PDB entry 9I8V | electron microscopy, 3.33 A resolution | chains E and F of the 5 polymer chains in the assembly

== Chain E ==
Name: RNA transcription, translation and transport factor protein
Organism: Danio rerio
UniProt: Q7ZUH1 (RTRAF_DANRE); residues 1-242 here = UniProt positions 1-242
Amino-acid sequence (242 residues; row label = number of the first residue in the row):
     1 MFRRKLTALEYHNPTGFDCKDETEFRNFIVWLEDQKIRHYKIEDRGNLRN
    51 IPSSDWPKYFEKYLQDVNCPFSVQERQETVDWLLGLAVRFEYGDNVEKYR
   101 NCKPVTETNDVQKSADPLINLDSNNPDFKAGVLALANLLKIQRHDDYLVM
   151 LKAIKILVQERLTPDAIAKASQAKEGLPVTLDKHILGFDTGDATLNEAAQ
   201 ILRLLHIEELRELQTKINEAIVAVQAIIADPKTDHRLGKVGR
Not modelled in the structure: 106-123, 172-178, 229-242
Construct notes: variant Ile-201 (Val in Q7ZUH1)

== Chain F ==
Name: Ashwin
Organism: Danio rerio
UniProt: Q32LR5 (ASHWN_DANRE); numbering as in UniProt (aligned over 1-83)
Amino-acid sequence (83 residues; each row starts with the number of its first residue):
     1 MASHRTDRTKNPTSNGDVSKVDLLLHPELLSQEFIQLMLQERNIAVSDPE
    51 DRDRLTGLYLQHVIPLPQRELPRSRWGKRMEKS
Not modelled in the structure: 1-17, 83

== Interface between chain E and chain F ==
Pairs across the interface - 35 pairs, chain E then chain F:
  Glu-10(E) with Gln-61(F), hydrogen bond; His-62(F)
  His-12(E) with Arg-42(F); His-62(F)
  Asn-13(E) with Asn-43(F), hydrogen bond (side chain-backbone)
  Asn-27(E) with Glu-41(F); Arg-42(F)
  Trp-31(E) with His-62(F)
  Asp-34(E) with Pro-65(F); Leu-66(F), hydrogen bond (backbone-backbone)
  Gln-35(E) with His-62(F); Ile-64(F), hydrogen bond (side chain-backbone); Leu-66(F)
  Lys-36(E) with Arg-69(F), hydrogen bond (backbone-side chain)
  Ile-37(E) with Arg-69(F)
  Arg-38(E) with Leu-66(F); Pro-67(F), hydrogen bond (side chain-backbone); Gln-68(F); Arg-69(F), hydrogen bond (backbone-backbone)
  His-39(E) with Gln-68(F); Trp-76(F)
  Tyr-40(E) with Gln-68(F)
  Lys-41(E) with Gln-68(F)
  Ile-42(E) with Val-21(F); Pro-65(F), hydrophobic; Leu-66(F)
  Arg-45(E) with Leu-66(F), hydrogen bond (side chain-backbone)
  Arg-49(E) with Val-21(F); Leu-24(F); Pro-65(F)
  Asp-66(E) with Met-80(F)
  Val-67(E) with Trp-76(F), hydrogen bond (backbone-side chain)
  Asn-68(E) with Arg-79(F), hydrogen bond
  Phe-90(E) with Arg-69(F); Trp-76(F), hydrophobic
Interface residues without a listed pair, chain E (23 interface residues in all): Glu-24, Glu-43, Ile-51
Interface residues without a listed pair, chain F (20 interface residues in all): Ile-44, Leu-60, Val-63, Pro-72

== Overview ==
The interface between chain E and chain F involves 23 residues on one side and 20 on the other, with 10
hydrogen bonds. Among the polar pairs are Glu-10(E)/Gln-61(F), Asn-13(E)/Asn-43(F) and Gln-35(E)/Ile-64(F).
Here chain E is RNA transcription, translation and transport factor protein and chain F is Ashwin, both from
Danio rerio. Entry 9I8V (Cryo-EM structure of the Danio rerio tRNA ligase complex) was determined by electron
microscopy.
